3T1Y - chains A and N of the 23 polymer chains in the assembly; structure by X-ray diffraction, 2.80 A resolution.

# Chain A
Molecule: 16S rRNA
From: Thermus thermophilus
Sequence (1513 nucleotides; row label = number of the first residue in the row; note: 4 numbers in that range are skipped by the numbering (no residue carries them; nothing is unmodelled there)):
     5 UGGAGAGUUU GAUCCUGGCU CAGGGUGAAC GCUGGCGGCG UGCCUAAGAC AUGCAAGUCG
    65 UGCGGGCCGC GGGGUUUUAC UCCGUGGUCA GCGGCGGACG GGUGAGUAAC GCGUGGGUGA
   125 CCUACCCGGA AGAGGGGGAC AACCCGGGGA AACUCGGGCU AAUCCCCCAU GUGGACCCGC
   185 CCCUUGGGGU GUGUCCAAAG GGCUUUGCCC GCUUCCGGAU GGGCCCGCGU CCCAUCAGCU
   245 AGUUGGUGGG GUAAUGGCCC ACCAAGGCGA CGACGGGUAG CCGGUCUGAG AGGAUGGCCG
   305 GCCACAGGGG CACUGAGACA CGGGCCCCAC UCCUACGGGA GGCAGCAGUU AGGAAUCUUC
   365 CGCAAUGGGC GCAAGCCUGA CGGAGCGACG CCGCUUGGAG GAAGAAGCCC UUCGGGGUGU
   425 AAACUCCUGA ACCCGGGACG AAACCCCCGA CGAGGGGACU GACGGUACCG GGGUAAUAGC
   485 GCCGGCCAAC UCCGUGCCAG CAGCCGCGGU AAUACGGAGG GCGCGAGCGU UACCCGGAUU
   545 CACUGGGCGU AAAGGGCGUG UAGGCGGCCU GGGGCGUCCC AUGUGAAAGA CCACGGCUCA
   605 ACCGUGGGGG AGCGUGGGAU ACGCUCAGGC UAGACGGUGG GAGAGGGUGG UGGAAUUCCC
   665 GGAGUAGCGG UGAAAUGCGC AGAUACCGGG AGGAACGCCG AUGGCGAAGG CAGCCACCUG
   725 GUCCACCCGU GACGCUGAGG CGCGAAAGCG UGGGGAGCAA ACCGGAUUAG AUACCCGGGU
   785 AGUCCACGCC CUAAACGAUG CGCGCUAGGU CUCUGGGUCU CCUGGGGGCC GAAGCUAACG
   845 CGUUAAGCGC GCCGCCUGGG GAGUACGGCC GCAAGGCUGA AACUCAAAGG AAUUGACGGG
   905 GGCCCGCACA AGCGGUGGAG CAUGUGGUUU AAUUCGAAGC AACGCGAAGA ACCUUACCAG
   965 GCCUUGACAU GCUAGGGAAC CCGGGUGAAA GCCUGGGGUG CCCCGCGAGG GGAGCCCUAG
  1025 CACAGGUGCU GCAUGGCCGU CGUCAGCUCG UGCCGUGAGG UGUUGGGUUA AGUCCCGCAA
  1085 CGAGCGCAAC CCCCGCCGUU AGUUGCCAGC GGUUCGGCCG GGCACUCUAA CGGGACUGCC
  1145 CGCGAAAGCG GGAGGAAGGA GGGGACGACG UCUGGUCAGC AUGGCCCUUA CGGCCUGGGC
  1205 GACACACGUG CUACAAUGCC CACUACAAAG CGAUGCCACC CGGCAACGGG GAGCUAAUCG
  1265 CAAAAAGGUG GGCCCAGUUC GGAUUGGGGU CUGCAACCCG ACCCCAUGAA GCCGGAAUCG
  1325 CUAGUAAUCG CGGAUCAGCC AUGCCGCGGU GAAUACGUUC CCGGGCCUUG UACACACCGC
  1385 CCGUCACGCC AUGGGAGCGG GCUCUACCCG AAGUCGCCGG GAGCCUACGG GCAGGCGCCG
  1445 AGGGUAGGGC CCGUGACUGG GGCGAAGUCG UAACAAGGUA GCUGUACCGG AAGGUGCGGC
  1505 UGGAUCA
  1516 CUUUCU
Differences from the reference sequence: insertion (1517-1521)
Bound ions: Mg2+ site 1: U12, G21, G22; Mg2+ site 2 near G21 (its only coordinating residue here); Mg2+ site 3 near G38 (its only coordinating residue here); Mg2+ site 4: G44, G391; Mg2+ site 5: C48, G108; Mg2+ site 6 near A53 (its only coordinating residue here); Mg2+ site 7 near U56 (its only coordinating residue here); Mg2+ site 8: C58, U382, G383; Mg2+ site 9: A109, G110, G284; Mg2+ site 10: C114, G115; Mg2+ site 11 near G142 (its only coordinating residue here); Mg2+ site 12: C147, C163; 97 more Mg2+ sites not listed
Small-molecule neighbours: paromomycin (PAR): G1387, U1388, C1389, A1390, C1391, G1466, C1467, G1468, A1469, A1470, G1471, U1472, C1473

# Chain N
Molecule: 30S ribosomal protein S14 type Z
From: Thermus thermophilus
UniProtKB: Q5SHQ1 (RS14Z_THET8); numbering as in UniProt (aligned over 1-61)
Sequence (61 residues; each row starts with the number of its first residue):
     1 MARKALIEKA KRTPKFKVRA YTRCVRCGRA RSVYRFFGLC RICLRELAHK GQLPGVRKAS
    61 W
Unresolved in the structure: 1
Bound ions: Zn2+: Cys24, Cys27, Cys40, Cys43

# How chain A and chain N interact
Residue-residue contacts - 72 pairs, chain A then chain N:
  G950(A) - Arg29(N)  phosphate contact
  G950(A) - Arg41(N)  hydrogen bond to the phosphate
  A951(A) - Arg29(N)  salt bridge to the phosphate
  A951(A) - Arg31(N)  hydrogen bond to the sugar
  A951(A) - Ser32(N)  hydrogen bond to the phosphate
  A951(A) - Arg41(N)  salt bridge to the phosphate
  A952(A) - Arg31(N)  phosphate contact
  A952(A) - Ser32(N)  phosphate contact
  A952(A) - Tyr34(N)  base contact
  G953(A) - Arg31(N)  phosphate contact
  G953(A) - Ser32(N)  phosphate contact
  A954(A) - Arg31(N)  salt bridge to the phosphate
  C956(A) - Val18(N)  hydrogen bond to the base
  C956(A) - Arg19(N)  hydrogen bond to the base
  C957(A) - Val18(N)  base contact
  C957(A) - Arg19(N)  hydrogen bond to the sugar
  C957(A) - Tyr21(N)  sugar contact
  U958(A) - Leu6(N)  phosphate contact
  U958(A) - Tyr21(N)  sugar contact
  U958(A) - Arg23(N)  phosphate contact
  U958(A) - Ala30(N)  sugar contact
  U959(A) - Arg3(N)  sugar contact
  U959(A) - Leu6(N)  sugar contact
  U959(A) - Arg23(N)  salt bridge to the phosphate
  A960(A) - Arg3(N)  salt bridge to the phosphate
  A971(A) - Ala5(N)  base contact
  C972(A) - Lys4(N)  base contact
  A993(A) - Lys15(N)  phosphate contact
  A994(A) - Lys15(N)  salt bridge to the phosphate
  G1029(A) - Lys4(N)  phosphate contact
  G1030(A) - Arg3(N)  phosphate contact
  G1030(A) - Lys4(N)  hydrogen bond to the phosphate
  U1031(A) - Ala2(N)  base contact
  U1031(A) - Arg3(N)  phosphate contact
  C1041(A) - Arg45(N)  hydrogen bond to the phosphate
  C1042(A) - Arg45(N)  salt bridge to the phosphate
  C1095(A) - Arg57(N)  sugar contact
  C1096(A) - Ser60(N)  hydrogen bond to the sugar
  C1097(A) - Ser60(N)  sugar contact
  C1097(A) - Trp61(N)  base contact
  G1167(A) - Trp61(N)  hydrogen bond to the base
  G1168(A) - Ser60(N)  hydrogen bond to the base
  G1168(A) - Trp61(N)  sugar contact
  A1169(A) - Lys58(N)  hydrogen bond to the sugar
  A1169(A) - Ser60(N)  hydrogen bond to the sugar
  C1170(A) - Lys58(N)  salt bridge to the phosphate
  G1183(A) - Ala2(N)  phosphate contact
  G1183(A) - Cys27(N)  hydrogen bond to the sugar
  G1183(A) - Arg29(N)  hydrogen bond to the sugar
  G1183(A) - Ile42(N)  base contact
  G1183(A) - Cys43(N)  base contact
  G1183(A) - Glu46(N)  hydrogen bond to the base
  C1184(A) - Ala2(N)  hydrogen bond to the phosphate
  C1184(A) - Cys27(N)  sugar contact
  G1197(A) - Arg3(N)  salt bridge to the phosphate
  G1197(A) - Ala5(N)  sugar contact
  U1200(A) - Arg19(N)  salt bridge to the phosphate
  G1297(A) - Val18(N)  phosphate contact
  C1298(A) - Phe16(N)  stacking on the base
  C1298(A) - Lys17(N)  phosphate contact
  C1298(A) - Val18(N)  base contact
  C1298(A) - Arg19(N)  base contact
  A1338(A) - Tyr34(N)  sugar contact
  U1339(A) - Val33(N)  sugar contact
  U1339(A) - Tyr34(N)  phosphate contact
  U1339(A) - Arg35(N)  hydrogen bond to the phosphate
  C1340(A) - Thr22(N)  hydrogen bond to the phosphate
  C1340(A) - Val33(N)  phosphate contact
  C1340(A) - Arg35(N)  salt bridge to the phosphate
  A1341(A) - Arg35(N)  salt bridge to the phosphate
  G1350(A) - Trp61(N)  hydrogen bond to the phosphate
  C1351(A) - Trp61(N)  hydrogen bond to the phosphate
Interface residues without a listed pair, chain A (41 interface residues in all): A973, C1198, A1299
Interface residues without a listed pair, chain N (33 interface residues in all): Ala20, Arg26, Phe36

# In short
41 residues of chain A face 33 of chain N across their interface; the contacts include 21 hydrogen bonds, 12
salt bridges and 1 aromatic stacking contact. Polar contacts include C956(A)-Val18(N), C956(A)-Arg19(N) and
G1167(A)-Trp61(N). Ligands of chain A: paromomycin.
Chain A is 16S rRNA and chain N is 30S ribosomal protein S14 type Z, both from Thermus thermophilus; the
structure, Structure of the Thermus thermophilus 30S ribosomal subunit complexed with a human anti-codon stem
loop (HASL) ..., was determined by X-ray diffraction (same publication as 3T1H).
